7BUB - chains B and C of the 10 polymer chains in the assembly; structure by electron microscopy, 4.20 A resolution (low resolution: residue-level contacts below are approximate; hydrogen-bond / salt-bridge calls are withheld).

Chain B (and C):
Name: Dengue virus serotype2 E protein
From: Dengue virus 2
Notes: chain C of this document is another copy of the same molecule, construct and numbering; everything in this record applies to it too
Sequence (495 residues; each row starts with the number of its first residue):
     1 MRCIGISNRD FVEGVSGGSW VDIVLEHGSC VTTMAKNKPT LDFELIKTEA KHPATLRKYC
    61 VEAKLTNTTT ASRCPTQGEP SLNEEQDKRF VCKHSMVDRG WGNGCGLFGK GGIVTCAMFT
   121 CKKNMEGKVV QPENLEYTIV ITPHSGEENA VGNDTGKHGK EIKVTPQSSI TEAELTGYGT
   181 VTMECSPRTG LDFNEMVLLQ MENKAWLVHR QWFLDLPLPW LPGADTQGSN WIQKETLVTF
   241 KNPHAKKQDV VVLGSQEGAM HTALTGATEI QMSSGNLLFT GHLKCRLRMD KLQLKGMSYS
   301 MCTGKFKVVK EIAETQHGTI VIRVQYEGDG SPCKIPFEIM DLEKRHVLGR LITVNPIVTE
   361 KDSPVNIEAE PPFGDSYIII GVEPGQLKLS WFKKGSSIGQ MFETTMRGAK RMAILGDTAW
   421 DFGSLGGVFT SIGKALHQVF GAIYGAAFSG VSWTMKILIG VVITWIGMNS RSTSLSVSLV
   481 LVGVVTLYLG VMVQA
Glycans and other covalent adducts: N-acetylglucosamine (NAG) linked to Asn67, Asn153

How chain B and chain C interact:
Pairs across the interface (9):
  Pro166(B) with Leu389(C)
  Gln167(B) with Leu389(C)
  Ser169(B) with Lys388(C)
  Cys185(B) with Ser390(C)
  Arg188(B) with Ile312(C); Ser390(C)
  Arg286(B) with Leu342(C); Glu343(C)
  Arg288(B) with Glu343(C)
Other interface residues (no listed pair), chain B (11 interface residues in all): Glu133, Ser168, Ile170, Thr189
Other interface residues (no listed pair), chain C (8 interface residues in all): Trp391, Phe392

Summary:
Chain B and chain C form an interface of 11 and 8 residues respectively.
Chain B and chain C are both Dengue virus serotype2 E protein (Dengue virus 2); the structure, Cryo-EM
structure of Dengue virus serotype 2 complexed with Fab SIgN-3C at pH 6.5, was determined by electron
microscopy, deposited together with 7BU8, 7BUA, 7BUD, 7BUE and 7BUF.
